PDB entry 1DKN | X-ray diffraction, 2.40 A resolution | chain A

[Chain A]
Molecule: Phytase
From: Escherichia coli
Notes: EC 3.1.3.2
UniProtKB: P07102 (PPA_ECOLI); residues 1-410 here correspond to UniProt positions 23-432 (UniProt number = residue number + 22)
Sequence (410 residues; numbered 1 to 410; the number before each row is that of its first residue):
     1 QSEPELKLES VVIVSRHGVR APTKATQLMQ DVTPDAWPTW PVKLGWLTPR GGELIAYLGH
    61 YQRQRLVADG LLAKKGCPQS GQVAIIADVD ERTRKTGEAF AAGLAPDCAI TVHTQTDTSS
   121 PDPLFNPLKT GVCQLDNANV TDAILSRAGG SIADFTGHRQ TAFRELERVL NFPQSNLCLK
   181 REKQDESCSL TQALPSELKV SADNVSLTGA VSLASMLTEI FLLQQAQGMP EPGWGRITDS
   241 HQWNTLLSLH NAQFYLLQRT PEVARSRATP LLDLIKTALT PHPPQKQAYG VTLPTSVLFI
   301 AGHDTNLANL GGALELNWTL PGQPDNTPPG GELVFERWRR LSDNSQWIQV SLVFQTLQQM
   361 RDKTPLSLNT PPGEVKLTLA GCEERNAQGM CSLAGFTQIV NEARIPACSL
Differences from the reference sequence: engineered mutation Thr116 (Ala138 in P07102)
Disulfides: Cys77-Cys108, Cys133-Cys408, Cys178-Cys188, Cys382-Cys391
Bound ions: Hg2+ site 1: Ser10, Val11, Ser296; Hg2+ site 2: Arg16, Glu219, His250, Asp304, Asp325; Hg2+ site 3: His113, Asp154, His158, Tyr289; Hg2+ site 4: Ala278, Thr295; Hg2+ site 5: His282, Gln285, Gln287, Leu293
Swiss-Prot annotation at these positions:
  - active site: His17 (Nucleophile), Asp304 (Proton donor)
  - binding site (1D-myo-inositol hexakisphosphate): Arg16, Arg20 to Lys24, Arg92, Arg267, His303 to Thr305

[Summary]
Ser10, Val11 and Ser296 form the Hg2+ site 1. Arg16, Glu219, His250, Asp304 and Asp325 form the Hg2+ site 2.
Curated annotation (UniProt) lists active-site residues His17 and Asp304 and 11 residues binding
1D-myo-inositol hexakisphosphate.
Chain A is Phytase (Escherichia coli); the structure, Crystal structure of escherichia coli phytase at ph 5.0
with HG2+ cation acting as an intermolecular ..., was determined by X-ray diffraction together with 1DKL,
1DKO, 1DKP, 1DKQ and 1DKM from the same study.
